PDB entry 4R2L | X-ray diffraction, 1.80 A resolution | chains A and B

[Chain A (and B)]
Protein: Universal stress protein F
Source organism: Salmonella enterica subsp. enterica serovar Typhimurium str. LT2
Notes: chain B of this document is another copy of the same molecule, construct and numbering; everything in this record applies to it too
UniProtKB: P67091 (USPF_SALTY); numbering as in UniProt (aligned over 1-144)
Chain sequence (158 residues; numbered -13 to 144; the number before each row is that of its first residue; numbers below 1 keep their minus sign (Met-13 is residue -13)):
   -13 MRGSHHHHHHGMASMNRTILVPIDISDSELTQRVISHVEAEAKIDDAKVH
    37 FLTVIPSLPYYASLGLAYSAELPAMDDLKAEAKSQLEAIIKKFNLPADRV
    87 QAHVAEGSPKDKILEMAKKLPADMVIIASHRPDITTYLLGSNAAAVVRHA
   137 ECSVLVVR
Disordered / not traced: -13 to 1, 54 (chain B: -13 to 1, 52-58)
Sequence notes: expression tag (-13 to 0)
Residues lining bound ligands: ATP (adenosine-5'-triphosphate): Pro8, Ile9, Asp10, Leu16, Leu38, Thr39, Val40, Tyr46, Pro95, Lys96, Ile99, Ile113, Ala114, Ser115, His116, Arg117, Ile120, Gly126, Ser127, Asn128, Ala129

[Chain A / chain B interface]
Pairs across the interface - 36 pairs, chain A then chain B:
  His23(A) - Met110(B)
  His23(A) - Ser139(B)
  Ala26(A) - Ile30(B)  hydrophobic
  Glu27(A) - Glu27(B)
  Ile30(A) - Ala26(B)  hydrophobic
  Leu124(A) - Arg134(B)
  Leu124(A) - His135(B)
  Val133(A) - Val142(B)  hydrophobic
  Val133(A) - Arg144(B)  hydrogen bond (backbone-side chain)
  Arg134(A) - Leu124(B)
  Arg134(A) - Leu125(B)
  Arg134(A) - Arg144(B)  hydrogen bond (backbone-side chain)
  His135(A) - Leu124(B)
  Ala136(A) - Arg144(B)  hydrogen bond (backbone-side chain)
  Glu137(A) - Arg144(B)
  Cys138(A) - Arg144(B)  hydrogen bond (backbone-side chain)
  Ser139(A) - His23(B)
  Ser139(A) - Val142(B)
  Ser139(A) - Val143(B)
  Ser139(A) - Arg144(B)  hydrogen bond (side chain-backbone)
  Val140(A) - Val140(B)
  Val140(A) - Leu141(B)
  Val140(A) - Val142(B)  hydrogen bond (backbone-backbone)
  Leu141(A) - Met110(B)  hydrophobic
  Leu141(A) - Val140(B)
  Val142(A) - Val133(B)  hydrophobic
  Val142(A) - Ser139(B)
  Val142(A) - Val140(B)  hydrogen bond (backbone-backbone)
  Val143(A) - Ser139(B)
  Arg144(A) - Val133(B)  hydrogen bond (side chain-backbone)
  Arg144(A) - Arg134(B)  hydrogen bond (side chain-backbone)
  Arg144(A) - Ala136(B)  hydrogen bond (side chain-backbone)
  Arg144(A) - Glu137(B)
  Arg144(A) - Cys138(B)  hydrogen bond (side chain-backbone)
  Arg144(A) - Ser139(B)  hydrogen bond (backbone-side chain)
  Arg144(A) - Val140(B)
Interface residues without a listed pair, chain A (20 interface residues in all): Met110, Leu125, Ala130

[Overview]
Chain A and chain B form an interface of 20 and 19 residues respectively; the contacts include 12 hydrogen
bonds. Among the polar pairs are Val133(A)-Arg144(B), Arg134(A)-Arg144(B) and Ala136(A)-Arg144(B). Bound to
chain A: ATP.
Chain A and chain B are both Universal stress protein F (Salmonella enterica subsp. enterica serovar
Typhimurium str. LT2); the structure, Crystal structure of YnaF (Universal Stress Protein F) from Salmonella
typhimurium, was determined by X-ray diffraction, deposited together with 4R2J and 4R2M.
